3O1Z - chain A; structure by X-ray diffraction, 1.30 A resolution.

Chain A:
Molecule: Histidine triad nucleotide-binding protein 1
Source organism: Oryctolagus cuniculus
Notes: EC 3.-.-.-
UniProt: P80912 (HINT1_RABIT); residue numbers follow UniProt; this construct covers 1-126
Chain sequence (126 residues; numbered 1 to 126; the number before each row is that of its first residue):
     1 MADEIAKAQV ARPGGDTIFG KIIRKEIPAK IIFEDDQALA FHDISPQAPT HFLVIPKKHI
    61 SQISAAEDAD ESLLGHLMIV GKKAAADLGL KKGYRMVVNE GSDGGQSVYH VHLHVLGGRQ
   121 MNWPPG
Not modelled in the structure: 1-11
Sequence notes: engineered mutation Ala38 (Cys in P80912), Ala84 (Cys in P80912)
UniProt features mapped onto this chain:
  - motif: His110 to His114 (Histidine triad motif)
  - active site: His112 (Tele-AMP-histidine intermediate)
  - binding site (AMP): Asp43, Ile44, Asn99, Gly105 to Ser107, His112 to His114
  - modified residue: Ala2 (N-acetylalanine), Lys21 (N6-acetyllysine), Lys30 (N6-acetyllysine), Ser45 (Phosphoserine), Ser72 (Phosphoserine)
  - mutagenesis: Ser107 (S107A: No effect on its ability to convert adenosine 5'-O-phosphorothioate into 5'-O-monophosphate), His114 (H114D: Nearly abolishes its ability to convert adenosine 5'-O-phosphorothioate into 5'-O-monophosphate)

Summary:
UniProt lists active-site residue His112, 9 AMP-binding residues and 2 mutagenesis sites.
Chain A is Histidine triad nucleotide-binding protein 1 (Oryctolagus cuniculus); the structure, High
resolution crystal structure of histidine triad nucleotide-binding protein 1 (Hint1) double cysteine mutant
from rabbit, was determined by X-ray diffraction together with 3O1C and 3O1X from the same study.
